Entry 2HLO (X-ray diffraction, 2.60 A resolution); this record covers chains A and C of the 4 polymer chains in the assembly.

[Chain A]
Name: Fibrinogen alpha chain
From: Homo sapiens
UniProtKB: P02671 (FIBA_HUMAN); residues 111-197 here correspond to UniProt positions 130-216 (UniProt number = residue number + 19)
Sequence (87 residues; numbered 111 to 197; the number before each row is that of its first residue):
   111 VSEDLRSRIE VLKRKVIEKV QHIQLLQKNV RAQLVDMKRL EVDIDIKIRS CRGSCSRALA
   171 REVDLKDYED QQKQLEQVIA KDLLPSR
Unresolved in the structure: 111-125, 193-197

[Chain C]
Name: Isoform Gamma-A of Fibrinogen gamma chain
From: Homo sapiens
UniProtKB: P02679 (FIBG_HUMAN), isoform P02679-2; residues 88-411 here correspond to UniProt positions 114-437 (UniProt number = residue number + 26)
Sequence (324 residues; each row starts with the number of its first residue):
    88 KMLEEIMKYE ASILTHDSSI RYLQEIYNSN NQKIVNLKEK VAQLEAQCQE PCKDTVQIHD
   148 ITGKDCQDIA NKGAKQSGLY FIKPLKANQQ FLVYCEIDGS GNGWTVFQKR LDGSVDFKKN
   208 WIQYKEGFGH LSPTGTTEFW LGNEKIHLIS TQSAIPYALR VELEDWNGRT STADYAMFKV
   268 GPEADKYRLT YAYFAGGDAG DAFDGFDFGD DPSDKFFTSH NGMQFSTWDN DNDKFEGNCA
   328 EQDGSGWWMN KCHAGHLNGV YYQGGTYSKA STPNGYDNGI IWATWKTRWY SMKKTTMKII
   388 PFNRLTIGEG QQHHLGGAKQ AGDV
Unresolved in the structure: 88-101, 394-411
Disulfide bonds: C153-C182, C326-C339
Ion coordination: Ca2+ site 1: E132 (shared with 3 residues of chain B); Ca2+ site 2: D294, G296, D298, D301; Ca2+ site 3: D318, D320, F322, G324
UniProt features mapped onto this chain:
  - region: T374 to E396 (Gamma-chain polymerization, binding amino end of another fibrin alpha chain)
  - binding site (Ca(2+)): D318, D320, F322, G324
  - glycosylation: N308 (N-linked (GlcNAc...) asparagine)
  - cross-link: Q398 (Isoglutamyl lysine isopeptide (Gln-Lys) (interchain with K-432)), K406 (Isoglutamyl lysine isopeptide (Lys-Gln) (interchain with Q-424))

[Chain A / chain C interface]
Cross-chain cystine bridges: C161(A)-C135(C)
Contacting residue pairs - 25 pairs, chain A then chain C:
  K129(A) - T102(C)
  K129(A) - I107(C)
  H132(A) - I107(C)
  H132(A) - Q111(C)  hydrogen bond
  I133(A) - I107(C)  hydrophobic
  L136(A) - L110(C)  hydrophobic
  L136(A) - Q111(C)
  N139(A) - Y114(C)
  Q143(A) - Y114(C)
  Q143(A) - N117(C)  hydrogen bond
  Q143(A) - N118(C)
  D146(A) - K125(C)  salt bridge
  L150(A) - L124(C)  hydrophobic
  I154(A) - L124(C)  hydrophobic
  I154(A) - V128(C)  hydrophobic
  K157(A) - V128(C)
  K157(A) - E132(C)  salt bridge
  C161(A) - L131(C)  hydrophobic
  C161(A) - C135(C)  disulfide
  G163(A) - P138(C)
  G163(A) - C139(C)
  S164(A) - Q134(C)  hydrogen bond (side chain-backbone)
  S164(A) - C135(C)
  S164(A) - E137(C)  hydrogen bond (side chain-backbone)
  C165(A) - C135(C)  hydrophobic
Other interface residues (no listed pair), chain A (19 interface residues in all): V140, M147, D153, I158, S160
Other interface residues (no listed pair), chain C (20 interface residues in all): H103, I121, Q136

[In short]
19 residues of chain A and 20 residues of chain C are in contact; the contacts include 1 disulfide bond, 4
hydrogen bonds and 2 salt bridges. Polar contacts include D146(A)-K125(C), K157(A)-E132(C) and
H132(A)-Q111(C). UniProt lists 4 Ca2+-binding residues on chain C.
Here chain A is Fibrinogen alpha chain and chain C is Isoform Gamma-A of Fibrinogen gamma chain, both from
Homo sapiens. Entry 2HLO (Crystal Structure of Fragment D-dimer from Human Fibrin Complexed with
Gly-hydroxyPro-Arg-Pro-amide) was determined by X-ray diffraction.
